Entry 6YO8 (X-ray diffraction, 2.09 A resolution); this record covers chains A and B of the 4 polymer chains in the assembly.

Chain A (and B):
Protein: 14-3-3 protein zeta/delta
Source organism: Homo sapiens
Notes: chain B of this document is another copy of the same molecule, construct and numbering; everything in this record applies to it too
Reference sequence: P63104 (1433Z_HUMAN); residue numbers follow UniProt; this construct covers 1-230
Amino-acid sequence (235 residues; each row starts with the number of its first residue; numbers below 1 keep their minus sign (Gly-4 is residue -4)):
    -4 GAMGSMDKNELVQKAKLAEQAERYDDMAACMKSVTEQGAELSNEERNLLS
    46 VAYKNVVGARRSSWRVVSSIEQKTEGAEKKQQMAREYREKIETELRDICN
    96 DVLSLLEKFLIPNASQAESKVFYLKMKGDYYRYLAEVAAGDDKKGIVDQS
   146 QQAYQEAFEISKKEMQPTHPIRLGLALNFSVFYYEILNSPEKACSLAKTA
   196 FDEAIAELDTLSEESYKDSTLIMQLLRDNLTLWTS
Unresolved in the structure: -4 to 0
Differences from the reference sequence: expression tag (-4 to 0)

Interface between chain A and chain B:
Contacting residue pairs - 37 pairs, chain A then chain B:
  Glu5(A) - Lys74(B)  salt bridge
  Gln8(A) - Lys75(B)  hydrogen bond
  Gln8(A) - Met78(B)
  Lys9(A) - Met78(B)  hydrogen bond (side chain-backbone)
  Lys9(A) - Glu81(B)  salt bridge
  Leu12(A) - Met78(B)
  Leu12(A) - Tyr82(B)  hydrophobic
  Ala13(A) - Tyr82(B)
  Gln15(A) - Val61(B)
  Ala16(A) - Ser58(B)  hydrogen bond (backbone-side chain)
  Ala16(A) - Val61(B)
  Ala16(A) - Val62(B)  hydrophobic
  Arg18(A) - Ser58(B)
  Arg18(A) - Tyr82(B)  hydrogen bond
  Arg18(A) - Ile86(B)
  Arg18(A) - Glu89(B)  salt bridge
  Asp21(A) - Tyr82(B)  hydrogen bond
  Asp21(A) - Lys85(B)  salt bridge
  Ser58(A) - Ala16(B)  hydrogen bond (side chain-backbone)
  Ser58(A) - Arg18(B)
  Val61(A) - Gln15(B)
  Val62(A) - Ala16(B)  hydrophobic
  Ile65(A) - Leu12(B)  hydrophobic
  Ile65(A) - Gln15(B)
  Lys75(A) - Gln8(B)
  Met78(A) - Glu5(B)
  Met78(A) - Gln8(B)
  Ala79(A) - Leu12(B)  hydrophobic
  Tyr82(A) - Lys9(B)
  Tyr82(A) - Leu12(B)  hydrophobic
  Tyr82(A) - Ala13(B)
  Tyr82(A) - Arg18(B)  hydrogen bond
  Tyr82(A) - Asp21(B)  hydrogen bond
  Lys85(A) - Arg18(B)
  Lys85(A) - Asp21(B)
  Ile86(A) - Arg18(B)
  Glu89(A) - Arg18(B)  salt bridge
Also at the interface, not in a pair above, chain A (21 interface residues in all): Arg55
Also at the interface, not in a pair above, chain B (23 interface residues in all): Arg55, Ile65, Ala79

Summary:
21 residues of chain A and 23 residues of chain B are in contact, with 8 hydrogen bonds and 5 salt bridges.
Polar pairs include Glu5(A)-Lys74(B), Lys9(A)-Glu81(B) and Arg18(A)-Glu89(B).
Both chains are 14-3-3 protein zeta/delta (Homo sapiens). Entry 6YO8 (Binary complex of 14-3-3 zeta with
Glucocorticoid Receptor (GR) pT524 peptide) was determined by X-ray diffraction (same publication as 6YMO and
6YOS).
